PDB entry 2FS3 | X-ray diffraction, 4.20 A resolution (low resolution: residue-level contacts below are approximate; hydrogen-bond / salt-bridge calls are withheld) | chains F and G of the 7 polymer chains in the assembly

Chain F (and G):
Molecule: Major capsid protein
From: Enterobacteria phage HK97
Notes: chain G of this document is another copy of the same molecule, construct and numbering; everything in this record applies to it too
UniProt: P49861 (COAT_BPHK7); residue numbers follow UniProt; this construct covers 104-385
Chain sequence (282 residues; each row starts with the number of its first residue):
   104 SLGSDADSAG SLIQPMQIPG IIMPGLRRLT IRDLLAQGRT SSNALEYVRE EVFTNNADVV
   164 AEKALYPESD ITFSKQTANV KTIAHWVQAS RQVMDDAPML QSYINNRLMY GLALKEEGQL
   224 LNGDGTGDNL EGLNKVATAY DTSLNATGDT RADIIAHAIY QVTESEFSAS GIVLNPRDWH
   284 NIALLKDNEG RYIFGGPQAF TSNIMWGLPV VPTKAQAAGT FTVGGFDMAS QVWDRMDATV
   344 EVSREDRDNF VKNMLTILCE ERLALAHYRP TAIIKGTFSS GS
Unresolved in the structure: 104-125, 384-385 (chain G: 104-127, 159-171, 384-385)
Sequence notes: engineered mutation Tyr169 (Lys in P49861)
Curated features (UniProtKB/Swiss-Prot):
  - cross-link: Asn356 (Isoaspartyl lysine isopeptide (Asn-Lys) (interchain with K-169))
What the authors report for this chain:
  - conformationally variable residues (order/disorder transition): Ser104 to Pro127, Asn159 to Glu171, Asn356

Chain F / chain G interface:
Pairs across the interface (18):
  Arg194(F) with Glu344(G); Glu363(G)
  Gln195(F) with Thr185(G); Arg365(G)
  Asp199(F) with Asn146(G); Arg338(G); Arg365(G)
  Glu348(F) with Ser346(G); Glu348(G)
  Arg350(F) with Asp349(G); Arg350(G)
  Phe353(F) with Glu344(G); Ser346(G); Thr359(G); Leu361(G)
  Val354(F) with Trp189(G); Arg350(G)
  Asn356(F) with Leu361(G)
Also at the interface, not in a pair above, chain F (9 interface residues in all): Asp349
Also at the interface, not in a pair above, chain G (15 interface residues in all): Ser145, Val345

Summary:
Chain F and chain G form an interface of 9 and 15 residues respectively. The paper reports conformational
variability at Ser104(F), Asn159(F) and Asn356(F).
Chain F and chain G are both Major capsid protein (Enterobacteria phage HK97); the structure, Bacteriophage
HK97 K169Y Head I, was determined by X-ray diffraction together with 2FRP, 2FSY, 2FT1 and 2FTE from the same
study.
